PDB entry 4E4K | X-ray diffraction, 2.50 A resolution | chains A and B

# Chain A (and B)
Name: Peroxisome proliferator-activated receptor gamma
Organism: Homo sapiens
Notes: fragment: Ligand binding domain; chain B of this document is another copy of the same molecule, construct and numbering; everything in this record applies to it too
Reference sequence: P37231 (PPARG_HUMAN); residues 195-477 here correspond to UniProt positions 223-505 (UniProt number = residue number + 28)
Amino-acid sequence (287 residues; row label = number of the first residue in the row):
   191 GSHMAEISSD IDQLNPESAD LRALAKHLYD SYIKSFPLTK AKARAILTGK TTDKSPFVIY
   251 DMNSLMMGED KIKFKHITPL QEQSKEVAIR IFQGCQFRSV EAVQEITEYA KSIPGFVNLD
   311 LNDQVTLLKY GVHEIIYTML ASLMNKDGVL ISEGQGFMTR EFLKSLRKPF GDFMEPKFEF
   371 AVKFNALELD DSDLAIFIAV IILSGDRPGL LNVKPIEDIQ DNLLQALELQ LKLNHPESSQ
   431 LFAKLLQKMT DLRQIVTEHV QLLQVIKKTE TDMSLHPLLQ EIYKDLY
Not modelled in the structure: 191-206, 475-477
Construct notes: expression tag (191-194)
Residues lining bound ligands:
  - RRG ((2S)-3-phenyl-2-{[2'-(propan-2-yl)biphenyl-4-yl]oxy}propanoic acid), molecule 1: Phe264, His266, Ile281, Phe282, Cys285, Arg288, Tyr327, Leu330, Ile341, Ser342, Met348, Phe363, Met364, Lys367
  - RRG, molecule 2: Phe282, Gln283, Cys285, Gln286, Arg288, Ser289, His323, Ile326, Tyr327, Leu330, Phe360, Phe363, His449, Leu453, Ile456, Met463, Leu465, Leu469, Tyr473
UniProt features mapped onto this chain:
  - motif: Pro467 to Asp475 (9aaTAD)
  - binding site (rosiglitazone): Gln286 to Ser289, His323, His449, Tyr473
  - cross-link: Lys224 (Glycyl lysine isopeptide (Lys-Gly) (interchain with G-Cter in ubiquitin))

# Interface between chain A and chain B
Residue-residue contacts (25):
  Asp396(A) with Lys438(B), salt bridge
  Gln410(A) with Gln437(B), hydrogen bond
  Asp411(A) with Ser429(B); Lys434(B), salt bridge
  Leu414(A) with Gln430(B); Ala433(B), hydrophobic
  Gln415(A) with Gln430(B)
  Glu418(A) with Glu418(B); Gln430(B), hydrogen bond
  Ser429(A) with Asp411(B), hydrogen bond
  Gln430(A) with Asp411(B); Leu414(B); Gln415(B); Glu418(B)
  Phe432(A) with Gln430(B); Ala433(B), hydrophobic
  Ala433(A) with Leu436(B), hydrophobic
  Lys434(A) with Glu407(B), salt bridge; Gln410(B)
  Leu436(A) with Ala433(B), hydrophobic; Leu436(B), hydrophobic
  Gln437(A) with Gln410(B)
  Thr440(A) with Thr440(B); Arg443(B)
  Arg443(A) with Gln444(B)
Other interface residues (no listed pair), chain A (18 interface residues in all): Met439, Gln444, Thr447
Other interface residues (no listed pair), chain B (21 interface residues in all): Lys373, Phe432, Met439, Asp441, Thr447

# Overview
Chain A and chain B form an interface of 18 and 21 residues respectively, with 3 hydrogen bonds and 3 salt
bridges. Polar pairs include Asp396(A)-Lys438(B), Asp411(A)-Lys434(B) and Lys434(A)-Glu407(B). Chain A binds
compound RRG. From UniProt: 7 rosiglitazone-binding residues on chain A.
Chain A and chain B are both Peroxisome proliferator-activated receptor gamma (Homo sapiens); the structure,
Crystal Structure of PPARgamma with the ligand JO21, was determined by X-ray diffraction (same publication as
4E4Q).
